Entry 6RWY (electron microscopy, 5.11 A resolution (low resolution: residue-level contacts below are approximate; hydrogen-bond / salt-bridge calls are withheld)); this record covers chains e and k of the 33 polymer chains in the assembly.

# Chain e
Protein: Surface presentation of antigens protein SpaP
Organism: Shigella flexneri
Reference sequence: P0A1L3 (SPAP_SHIFL); numbering as in UniProt (aligned over 1-216)
Amino-acid sequence (216 residues; numbered 1 to 216; the number before each row is that of its first residue):
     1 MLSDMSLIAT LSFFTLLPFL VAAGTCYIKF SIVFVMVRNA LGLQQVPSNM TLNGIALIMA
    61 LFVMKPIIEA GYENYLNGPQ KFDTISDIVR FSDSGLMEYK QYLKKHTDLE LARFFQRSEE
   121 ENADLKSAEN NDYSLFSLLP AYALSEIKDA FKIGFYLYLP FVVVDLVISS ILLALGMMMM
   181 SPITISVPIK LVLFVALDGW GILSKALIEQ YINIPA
Disordered / not traced: 1-5, 214-216

# Chain k
Protein: Surface presentation of antigens protein SpaQ
Organism: Shigella flexneri
Reference sequence: P0A1M4 (SPAQ_SHIFL); residues 1-86 here = UniProt positions 1-86
Amino-acid sequence (86 residues; each row starts with the number of its first residue):
     1 MSDIVYMGNK ALYLILIFSL WPVGIATVIG LSIGLLQTVT QLQEQTLPFG IKLIGVSISL
    61 LLLSGWYGEV LLSFCHEIMF LIKSGV
Disordered / not traced: 20-62

# Interface between chain e and chain k
Contacting residue pairs - 27 pairs, chain e then chain k:
  Asp-149(e) with Val-86(k)
  Lys-152(e) with Gly-85(k); Val-86(k)
  Ile-153(e) with Ile-82(k); Val-86(k)
  Tyr-156(e) with Asp-3(k); Met-7(k); Ile-82(k); Gly-85(k)
  Leu-157(e) with Ile-82(k)
  Leu-159(e) with Met-7(k)
  Pro-160(e) with Ile-78(k)
  Val-163(e) with Ala-11(k)
  Leu-166(e) with Ile-15(k)
  Val-167(e) with Ile-15(k); Phe-18(k)
  Ile-171(e) with Phe-18(k)
  Leu-193(e) with Leu-72(k)
  Ala-196(e) with Leu-72(k)
  Leu-197(e) with Leu-72(k); Cys-75(k); His-76(k)
  Gly-199(e) with Met-79(k)
  Leu-203(e) with Met-79(k)
  Ala-206(e) with Lys-83(k)
  Leu-207(e) with Lys-83(k)
  Gln-210(e) with Lys-83(k)
Also at the interface, not in a pair above, chain e (23 interface residues in all): Val-164, Ser-170, Ile-202, Tyr-211
Also at the interface, not in a pair above, chain k (15 interface residues in all): Leu-71

# Summary
The interface between chain e and chain k involves 23 residues on one side and 15 on the other.
Chain e is Surface presentation of antigens protein SpaP and chain k is Surface presentation of antigens
protein SpaQ, both from Shigella flexneri; the structure, Export apparatus core and inner rod of the Shigella
type 3 secretion system, was determined by electron microscopy together with 6RWK and 6RWX from the same
study.
